PDB entry 2CBG | X-ray diffraction, 2.50 A resolution | chain A

# Chain A
Protein: Fengycin synthetase
Organism: Bacillus subtilis
Notes: fragment: thioesterase domain, residues 1043-1274
Reference sequence: Q45563 (Q45563_BACSU); residues 4-235 here correspond to UniProt positions 1043-1274 (UniProt number = residue number + 1039)
Chain sequence (244 residues; row label = number of the first residue in the row; numbering starts at 0):
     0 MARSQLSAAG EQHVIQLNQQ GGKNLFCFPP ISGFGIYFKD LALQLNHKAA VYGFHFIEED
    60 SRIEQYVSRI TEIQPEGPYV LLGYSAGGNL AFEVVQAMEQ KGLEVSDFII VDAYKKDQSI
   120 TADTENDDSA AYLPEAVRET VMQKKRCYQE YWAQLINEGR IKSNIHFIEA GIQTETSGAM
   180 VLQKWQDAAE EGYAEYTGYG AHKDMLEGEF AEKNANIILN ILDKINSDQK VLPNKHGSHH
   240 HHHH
Unresolved in the structure: 0-5, 123-131, 225-243
Covalent attachments: phenylmethanesulfonic acid (PMS) linked to Ser-84
Ligand contacts: phenylmethanesulfonic acid (PMS): Pro-29, Ile-30, Tyr-83, Ala-85, Trp-151

# In short
Phenylmethanesulfonic acid is covalently linked to Ser-84.
Chain A is Fengycin synthetase (Bacillus subtilis); the structure, Crystal structure of the PMSF-inhibited
thioesterase domain of the fengycin biosynthesis cluster, was determined by X-ray diffraction (same
publication as 2CB9).
